Entry 1STF (X-ray diffraction, 2.37 A resolution); this record covers chains E and I.

== Chain E ==
Molecule: Papain
From: Carica papaya
Notes: EC 3.4.22.2
Reference sequence: P00784 (PAPA1_CARPA); residues 1-212 here correspond to UniProt positions 134-345 (UniProt number = residue number + 133)
Amino-acid sequence (212 residues; numbered 1 to 212; the number before each row is that of its first residue):
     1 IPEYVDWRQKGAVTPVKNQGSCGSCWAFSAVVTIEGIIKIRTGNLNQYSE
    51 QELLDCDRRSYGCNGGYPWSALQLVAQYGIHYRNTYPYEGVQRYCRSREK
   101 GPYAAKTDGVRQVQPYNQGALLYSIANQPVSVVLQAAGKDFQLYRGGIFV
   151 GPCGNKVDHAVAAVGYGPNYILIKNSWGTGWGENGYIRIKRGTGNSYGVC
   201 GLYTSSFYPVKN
Cystine bridges: Cys22-Cys63, Cys56-Cys95, Cys153-Cys200
Modified / non-standard residues: Cys25 (carboxymethylated cysteine; CCS)
Sequence notes: conflict Gln47 (Glu180 in P00784), Gln118 (Glu251 in P00784), Gln135 (Glu268 in P00784)
Swiss-Prot annotation at these positions:
  - active site: His159, Asn175

== Chain I ==
Molecule: Stefin B (CYSTATIN B)
From: Homo sapiens
Reference sequence: P04080 (CYTB_HUMAN); the construct lacks a stretch of the UniProt sequence and is renumbered around it, so the offset changes along the chain: 6-40 = UniProt 1-35; 43-68 = UniProt 36-61; 92-102 = UniProt 62-72; 103-105 = UniProt 74-76; 2 more segments
Amino-acid sequence (98 residues; each row starts with the number of its first residue; note: 25 numbers in that range are skipped by the numbering (no residue carries them; nothing is unmodelled there)):
     6 MMSGAPSATQPATAETQHIADQVRSQLEEKYNKKF
    43 PVFKAVSFKSQVVAGTNYFIKVHVGD
    92 EDFVHLRVFQS
  102A L
   103 PHE
  105A N
   106 KPLTLSNYQT
  115A N
   116 KAKHDELTYF
Sequence notes: conflict Ser8 (Cys3 in P04080), Tyr36 (Glu31 in P04080)
Swiss-Prot annotation at these positions:
  - motif: Gln53 to Gly57 (Secondary area of contact)
  - site: Gly9 (Reactive site)
  - modified residue: Met6 (N-acetylmethionine)

== How chain E and chain I interact ==
Contacting residue pairs (41):
  Asn18(E) - Ala56(I)
  Gln19(E) - Val55(I)
  Gln19(E) - Ala56(I)
  Gly20(E) - Val55(I)
  Gly20(E) - Ala56(I)  hydrogen bond (backbone-backbone)
  Ser21(E) - Val55(I)
  Ser21(E) - Asn59(I)  hydrogen bond (backbone-side chain)
  Ser21(E) - Arg98(I)
  Cys22(E) - Val55(I)
  Gly23(E) - Val55(I)
  Cys25(E) - Ser8(I)
  Cys25(E) - Gly9(I)
  Cys25(E) - Val54(I)
  Trp26(E) - Ser8(I)
  Tyr61(E) - Met7(I)  hydrophobic
  Cys63(E) - Gln53(I)  hydrogen bond (backbone-side chain)
  Cys63(E) - Tyr124(I)  hydrogen bond (backbone-side chain)
  Asn64(E) - Gly9(I)
  Asn64(E) - Ala10(I)
  Asn64(E) - Pro11(I)
  Asn64(E) - Tyr124(I)
  Gly65(E) - Ser8(I)
  Gly65(E) - Gly9(I)
  Gly66(E) - Met7(I)
  Gly66(E) - Ser8(I)  hydrogen bond (backbone-backbone)
  Tyr67(E) - Met7(I)
  Pro68(E) - Met6(I)
  Trp69(E) - Met6(I)  hydrophobic
  Val133(E) - Ser8(I)
  Ala136(E) - Val54(I)  hydrophobic
  Ala137(E) - Val54(I)  hydrophobic
  Gln142(E) - Pro103(I)
  Leu143(E) - Pro103(I)  hydrophobic
  Asp158(E) - Ser8(I)
  Asp158(E) - Gly9(I)  hydrogen bond (backbone-backbone)
  Asp158(E) - Val54(I)
  Ala160(E) - Ser8(I)
  Trp177(E) - Val55(I)  hydrogen bond (side chain-backbone)
  Trp177(E) - Ala56(I)
  Trp177(E) - Leu102A(I)  hydrophobic
  Gly180(E) - His104(I)  hydrogen bond (backbone-side chain)
Also at the interface, not in a pair above, chain E (30 interface residues in all): Val157, His159, Ser176, Trp181, Ser205
Also at the interface, not in a pair above, chain I (18 interface residues in all): Thr58, Phe100

== Summary ==
30 residues of chain E and 18 residues of chain I are in contact, with 8 hydrogen bonds. Polar contacts
include Ser21(E)-Asn59(I), Cys63(E)-Gln53(I) and Cys63(E)-Tyr124(I). From UniProt: active-site residues
His159(E) and Asn175(E) on chain E.
Here chain E is Papain (Carica papaya) and chain I is Stefin B (CYSTATIN B) (Homo sapiens). Entry 1STF (The
refined 2.4 angstroms X-ray crystal structure of recombinant human stefin B in complex with the ...) was
determined by X-ray diffraction.
